Entry 5B5M (X-ray diffraction, 3.30 A resolution); this record covers chains I and J of the 36 polymer chains in the assembly.

# Chain I
Protein: LH1 alpha polypeptide
Organism: Thermochromatium tepidum
Reference sequence: D2Z0P2 (D2Z0P2_THETI); residue numbers follow UniProt; this construct covers 1-61
Sequence (61 residues; row label = number of the first residue in the row):
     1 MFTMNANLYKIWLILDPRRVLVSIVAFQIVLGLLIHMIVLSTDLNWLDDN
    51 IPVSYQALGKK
Not modelled in the structure: 1
Ion coordination: Sr2+ site 1 near D49 (its only coordinating residue here); Sr2+ site 2: Y55, Q56 (shared with 1 residue of chain F)
Ligand contacts:
  - bacteriochlorophyll a (BCL), molecule 1: L8, I11, W12, L15, I24, I35
  - bacteriochlorophyll a (BCL), molecule 2: V25, Q28, I29, H36, V39, L44, W46
  - bacteriochlorophyll a (BCL), molecule 3: Q28, L31, G32, I35, H36, V39, L44
  - spirilloxanthin (CRT), molecule 1: N7, L8, K10, I11, L13, I14
  - spirilloxanthin (CRT), molecule 2: L21, I24, F27, Q28, L31, L34, I35, I38
  - spirilloxanthin (CRT), molecule 3: I29, L33, H36, M37

# Chain J
Protein: LH1 beta polypeptide
Organism: Thermochromatium tepidum
Reference sequence: D2Z0P1 (D2Z0P1_THETI); residues 0-46 here correspond to UniProt positions 1-47 (UniProt number = residue number + 1)
Sequence (47 residues; row label = number of the first residue in the row; numbering starts at 0):
     0 MAEQKSLTGLTDDEAKEFHAIFMQSMYAWFGLVVIAHLLAWLYRPWL
Not modelled in the structure: 0-6
Ligand contacts:
  - bacteriochlorophyll a (BCL), molecule 1: F21, M22, M25, L46
  - bacteriochlorophyll a (BCL), molecule 2: W28, L31, V32, A35, H36, A39
  - bacteriochlorophyll a (BCL), molecule 3: W28, F29, V32, V33, H36, A39, W40, W45
  - spirilloxanthin (CRT): E16, F17, I20, F21, S24, M25, W28, F29

# How chain I and chain J interact
Residue-residue contacts - 34 pairs, chain I then chain J:
  F2(I) - M22(J)
  F2(I) - Y26(J)
  T3(I) - H18(J)
  T3(I) - M22(J)
  L8(I) - H18(J)  hydrogen bond (backbone-side chain)
  Y9(I) - D11(J)  hydrogen bond
  Y9(I) - A14(J)
  Y9(I) - K15(J)
  Y9(I) - H18(J)
  K10(I) - D11(J)
  W12(I) - T7(J)  hydrogen bond (backbone-side chain)
  W12(I) - L9(J)
  W12(I) - A14(J)
  W12(I) - F17(J)  hydrophobic
  W12(I) - H18(J)  hydrogen bond
  W12(I) - F21(J)  hydrophobic
  L13(I) - T7(J)
  L13(I) - T10(J)
  L13(I) - D11(J)
  L13(I) - A14(J)  hydrophobic
  I14(I) - T7(J)
  L15(I) - T7(J)
  D16(I) - T7(J)
  P17(I) - F17(J)  hydrophobic
  L21(I) - F17(J)  hydrophobic
  L21(I) - F21(J)  hydrophobic
  I24(I) - F21(J)  hydrophobic
  Q28(I) - W28(J)  hydrogen bond
  D43(I) - R43(J)
  L44(I) - R43(J)  hydrogen bond (backbone-side chain)
  L44(I) - W45(J)  hydrophobic
  N45(I) - R43(J)  hydrogen bond (backbone-side chain)
  W46(I) - R43(J)
  D49(I) - R43(J)  salt bridge
Other interface residues (no listed pair), chain I (21 interface residues in all): V20, I51
Other interface residues (no listed pair), chain J (17 interface residues in all): Q23, Y42, P44

# In short
21 residues of chain I and 17 residues of chain J are in contact, with 7 hydrogen bonds and 1 salt bridge.
Among the polar pairs are D49(I)-R43(J), L8(I)-H18(J) and Y9(I)-D11(J).
Chain I is LH1 alpha polypeptide and chain J is LH1 beta polypeptide, both from Thermochromatium tepidum; the
structure, Crystal structure of the Sr-substituted LH1-RC complex from Tch. tepidum, was determined by X-ray
diffraction together with 5B5N from the same study.
